PDB entry 1BSU | X-ray diffraction, 2.00 A resolution | chains D and A of the 4 polymer chains in the assembly

# Chain D
Molecule: 11-nt DNA strand
Sequence (11 nucleotides; each row starts with the number of its first residue):
   801 AAAGACITCTT
Modified / non-standard residues: 5CM (5-methyl-2'-deoxy-cytidine-5'-monophosphate) at position 806
Bound ions: Ca2+: DI807 (shared with 2 residues of chain B)

# Chain A
Name: Endonuclease ecorv (3.1.21.4)
Organism: Escherichia coli
Notes: EC 3.1.21.4
UniProtKB: P04390 (T2E5_ECOLI); residues 2-245 here correspond to UniProt positions 1-244 (UniProt number = residue number - 1)
Sequence (244 residues; numbered 2 to 245; the number before each row is that of its first residue):
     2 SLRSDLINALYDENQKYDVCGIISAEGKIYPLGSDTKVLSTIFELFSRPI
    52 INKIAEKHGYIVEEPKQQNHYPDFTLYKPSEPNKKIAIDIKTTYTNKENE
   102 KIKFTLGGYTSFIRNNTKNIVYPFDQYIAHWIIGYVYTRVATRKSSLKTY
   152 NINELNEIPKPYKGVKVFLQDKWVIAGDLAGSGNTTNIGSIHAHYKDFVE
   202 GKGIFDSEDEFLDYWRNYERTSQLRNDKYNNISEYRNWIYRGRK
Disordered / not traced: 142-148, 245
Bound ions: Ca2+: Asp-74, Asp-90 (shared with 1 residue of chain C)

# Interface between chain D and chain A
Pairs across the interface - 15 pairs, chain D then chain A:
  DA801(D) / Leu-180(A)  sugar contact
  DA802(D) / Ser-223(A)  hydrogen bond to the phosphate
  DA802(D) / Arg-226(A)  salt bridge to the phosphate
  DA803(D) / Gly-184(A)  hydrogen bond to the base
  DA803(D) / Thr-222(A)  phosphate contact
  DA803(D) / Ser-223(A)  hydrogen bond to the phosphate
  DG804(D) / Ser-183(A)  base contact
  DG804(D) / Gly-184(A)  hydrogen bond to the base
  DG804(D) / Asn-185(A)  hydrogen bond to the base
  DA805(D) / Asn-185(A)  hydrogen bond to the base
  DA805(D) / Thr-186(A)  base contact
  DC809(D) / Gln-69(A)  sugar contact
  DC809(D) / Asn-70(A)  phosphate contact
  DT810(D) / Gln-69(A)  phosphate contact
  DT810(D) / Asn-70(A)  sugar contact
Also at the interface, not in a pair above, chain D (8 interface residues in all): DI807
Also at the interface, not in a pair above, chain A (13 interface residues in all): Gly-182, Tyr-219, Asn-231

# Overview
8 residues of chain D and 13 residues of chain A are in contact; the contacts include 6 hydrogen bonds and 1
salt bridge. Polar pairs include DA803(D)/Gly-184(A), DG804(D)/Gly-184(A) and DG804(D)/Asn-185(A). Asp-74(A)
and Asp-90(A) form the Ca2+ site.
Here chain D is an 11-nt DNA strand and chain A is Endonuclease ecorv (3.1.21.4) (Escherichia coli). Entry
1BSU (Structural and energetic origins of indirect readout in site-specific DNA cleavage by a restriction
endonuclease) was determined by X-ray diffraction (same publication as 1BUA).
